1IXF - chain A; structure by X-ray diffraction, 2.60 A resolution.

# Chain A
Protein: bacteriorhodopsin
From: Halobacterium salinarum
UniProtKB: P02945 (BACR_HALN1); residues 1-248 here correspond to UniProt positions 14-261 (UniProt number = residue number + 13)
Chain sequence (248 residues; numbered 1 to 248; the number before each row is that of its first residue):
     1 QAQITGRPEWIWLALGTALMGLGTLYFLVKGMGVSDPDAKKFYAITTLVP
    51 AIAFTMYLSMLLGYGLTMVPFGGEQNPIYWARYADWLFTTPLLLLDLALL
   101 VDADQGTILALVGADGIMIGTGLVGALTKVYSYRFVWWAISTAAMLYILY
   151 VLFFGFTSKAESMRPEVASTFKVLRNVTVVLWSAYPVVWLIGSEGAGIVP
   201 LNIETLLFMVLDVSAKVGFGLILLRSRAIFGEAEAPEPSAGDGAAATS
Unresolved in the structure: 1-4, 232-248
Covalent attachments: retinal (RET) linked to Lys216
Residues lining bound ligands:
  - alpha-D-glucopyranose / 2,3-di-phytanyl-glycerol / alpha-D-mannopyranose: Thr55, Met56, Tyr64, Leu66, Thr67, Met68, Val69, Trp80, Tyr83, Ala84, Leu87, Phe88, Leu92, Leu109, Gly113, Gly116, Ile117, Gly120, Thr121, Leu123, Val124, Leu127, Lys129
  - 2,3-di-phytanyl-glycerol (L2P): Thr55, Met56, Tyr64, Trp80, Tyr83, Ala84, Leu87, Phe88, Leu92, Leu109, Gly113, Gly116, Ile117, Gly120, Thr121, Leu123, Val124, Leu127
  - L3P (2,3-di-O-phytanly-3-sn-glycero-1-phosphoryl-3'-sn-glycerol-1'-phosphate), molecule 1: Arg7, Trp10, Ala14, Thr17, Ala18, Leu25, Phe54, Leu58, Leu61, Leu62, Tyr133, Val136, Ala139, Ile140, Ala143
  - L3P, molecule 2: Gly21, Thr24, Leu25, Leu28, Val29, Met32, Val34, Ser35, Pro37, Lys40, Tyr43, Ala44, Thr47, Leu48, Ala51, Phe54, Thr55, Asp104, Gly106, Thr107, Ala110, Ala114, Ile117, Ile140, Ala143, Ala144, Tyr147, Tyr150, Val151, Lys159
  - L3P, molecule 3: Met32, Trp138, Ala143, Leu146, Tyr150, Phe154
  - L3P, molecule 4: Tyr131, Phe135, Trp138, Ala139, Val187, Leu190, Ala196, Gly197, Ile198
  - retinal (RET): Tyr83, Trp86, Thr89, Thr90, Leu93, Met118, Ile119, Gly122, Trp138, Ser141, Thr142, Met145, Trp182, Tyr185, Pro186, Trp189, Asp212, Ala215
Curated features (UniProtKB/Swiss-Prot):
  - site: Asp85 (Primary proton acceptor)
  - modified residue: Gln1 (Pyrrolidone carboxylic acid), Lys216 (N6-(retinylidene)lysine)

# In short
Ligands of chain A: 4 copies of compound L3P, 2,3-di-phytanyl-glycerol and alpha-D-glucopyranose /
2,3-di-phytanyl-glycerol / alpha-D-mannopyranose. Covalently linked retinal: at Lys216.
Chain A is bacteriorhodopsin (Halobacterium salinarum); the structure, Crystal Structure of the K intermediate
of bacteriorhodopsin, was determined by X-ray diffraction (same publication as 1IW6).
